5KQL - chain A; structure by X-ray diffraction, 1.45 A resolution.

== Chain A ==
Protein: Low molecular weight phosphotyrosine protein phosphatase
From: Homo sapiens
Notes: EC 3.1.3.48, 3.1.3.2
Reference sequence: P24666 (PPAC_HUMAN); residues 0-157 here correspond to UniProt positions 1-158 (UniProt number = residue number + 1)
Sequence (178 residues; numbered -20 to 157; the number before each row is that of its first residue; numbers below 1 keep their minus sign (Met-20 is residue -20)):
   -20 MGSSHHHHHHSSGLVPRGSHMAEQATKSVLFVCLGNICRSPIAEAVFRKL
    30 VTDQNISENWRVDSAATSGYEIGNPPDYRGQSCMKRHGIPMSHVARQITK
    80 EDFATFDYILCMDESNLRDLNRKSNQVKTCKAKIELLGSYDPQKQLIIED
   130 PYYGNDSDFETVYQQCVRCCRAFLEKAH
Disordered / not traced: -20 to 3
Construct notes: initiating methionine (-20); expression tag (-19 to -1)
Small-molecule neighbours: 2-oxo-1-phenyl-2- (6VY; (1S)-2-oxidanylidene-1-phenyl-2-phenylazanyl-ethanesulfonic acid): Cys12, Leu13, Gly14, Asn15, Ile16, Cys17, Arg18, Tyr49, Asp56, Arg58, Asp129, Pro130, Tyr131, Tyr132, Phe138
UniProt features mapped onto this chain:
  - active site: Cys12 (Nucleophile), Arg18, Asp129 (Proton donor)
  - modified residue: Ala1 (N-acetylalanine), Tyr131 (Phosphotyrosine), Tyr132 (Phosphotyrosine)
What the authors report for this chain:
  - conformationally variable residues (side-chain flip): Cys17
  - binding site for 2-oxo-1-phenyl-2-: Ile16, Cys17, Tyr49, Asp56, Pro130, Tyr131, Phe138
  - catalytic residues: Asp129 (citing earlier work)
  - specificity-determining residues: Cys17 (proposed by the authors, not directly observed)

== In short ==
Ligands of chain A: 2-oxo-1-phenyl-2-. UniProt lists 3 active-site residues. The paper reports the catalytic
residue Asp129; a binding site for 2-oxo-1-phenyl-2- at Ile16, Cys17 and Tyr49 among others.
Chain A is Low molecular weight phosphotyrosine protein phosphatase (Homo sapiens); the structure, Co-crystal
structure of LMW-PTP in complex with 2-oxo-1-phenyl-2-(phenylamino)ethanesulfonic acid, was determined by
X-ray diffraction together with 5KQG, 5KQM and 5KQP from the same study.
